PDB entry 5D1K | X-ray diffraction, 1.78 A resolution | chains A and B

# Chain A
Protein: Ubiquitin-conjugating enzyme E2 D2
Organism: Homo sapiens
Notes: EC 6.3.2.19
Reference sequence: P62837 (UB2D2_HUMAN); residues 1-147 here = UniProt positions 1-147
Chain sequence (147 residues; row label = number of the first residue in the row):
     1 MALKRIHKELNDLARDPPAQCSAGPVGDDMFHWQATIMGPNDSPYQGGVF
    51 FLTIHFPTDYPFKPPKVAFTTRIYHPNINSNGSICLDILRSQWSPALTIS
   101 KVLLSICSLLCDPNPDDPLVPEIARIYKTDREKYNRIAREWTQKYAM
Unresolved in the structure: 1
Ligand contacts: oxalate ion (OXL): Trp-141, Lys-144, Tyr-145

# Chain B
Protein: E3 ubiquitin-protein ligase RNF25
Organism: Homo sapiens
Notes: EC 6.3.2.-
Reference sequence: Q96BH1 (RNF25_HUMAN); residue numbers follow UniProt; this construct covers 126-258
Chain sequence (133 residues; numbered 126 to 258; the number before each row is that of its first residue):
   126 TDNNIPHGQCVICLYGFQEKEAFTKTPCYHYFHCHCLARYIQHMEQELKA
   176 QGQEQEQERQHATTKQKAVGVQCPVCREPLVYDLASLKAAPEPQQPMELY
   226 QPSAESLRQQEERKRLYQRQQERGGIIDLEAER
Unresolved in the structure: 126-128, 178-194, 256-258
Metal / ion sites: Zn2+ site 1: Cys-135, Cys-138, His-158, Cys-161; Zn2+ site 2: Cys-153, His-155, Cys-198, Cys-201
Curated features (UniProtKB/Swiss-Prot):
  - zinc finger: Cys-135 to Arg-202 (RING-type)
  - binding site (Zn(2+)): Cys-135, Cys-138, Cys-153, His-155, His-158, Cys-161, Cys-198, Cys-201
  - mutagenesis: Cys-135 to Cys-138 (Abolished E3 ubiquitin-protein ligase activity), Ile-137 (I137A: Strongly reduced E3 ubiquitin-protein ligase activity, slightly reduced binding to UBE2D2), Cys-159 (C159S: Reduced activation of NF-kappa-B), Cys-161 (C161S: Strongly reduced activation of NF-kappa-B), Tyr-165 (Y165A: Decreased E3 ubiquitin-protein ligase activity, increased binding to UBE2D2), Pro-199 (P199A: Decreased E3 ubiquitin-protein ligase activity without affecting binding to UBE2D2), Tyr-242 (Y242A: Decreased binding to UBE2D2), Gln-245 (Q245A: Decreased binding to UBE2D2)
Reported in the primary citation:
  - contacts within the chain: Gln-197/Arg-202
  - mutagenesis - Y242A/Q245A: decreased binding to Ubiquitin-conjugating enzyme E2 D2 (chain A)
  - mutagenesis - Y165A, P199A: unchanged binding to Ubiquitin-conjugating enzyme E2 D2 (chain A)
  - mutagenesis - I137A, Y165A, P199A: decreased catalytic activity with Ubiquitin-conjugating enzyme E2 D2 (chain A)
  - mutagenesis - Y165A: increased stability

# Interface between chain A and chain B
Pairs across the interface (65):
  Leu-3(A) / Met-222(B)  hydrophobic
  Lys-4(A) / Gln-220(B)  hydrogen bond (side chain-backbone)
  Lys-4(A) / Met-222(B)
  Arg-5(A) / Val-136(B)  hydrogen bond (side chain-backbone)
  Arg-5(A) / Ile-137(B)  hydrogen bond (side chain-backbone)
  Arg-5(A) / Leu-139(B)
  His-7(A) / Met-222(B)
  His-7(A) / Glu-223(B)  hydrogen bond (side chain-backbone)
  His-7(A) / Tyr-225(B)
  Lys-8(A) / Leu-139(B)
  Lys-8(A) / Tyr-140(B)
  Lys-8(A) / Glu-223(B)  salt bridge
  Glu-9(A) / Leu-139(B)
  Leu-10(A) / Tyr-225(B)  hydrophobic
  Asn-11(A) / Glu-223(B)  hydrogen bond
  Asn-11(A) / Leu-224(B)  hydrogen bond (side chain-backbone)
  Asn-11(A) / Tyr-225(B)
  Arg-15(A) / Glu-223(B)  salt bridge
  Ser-22(A) / Arg-238(B)  hydrogen bond
  Pro-25(A) / Tyr-225(B)
  Gln-34(A) / Tyr-242(B)
  Thr-36(A) / Arg-238(B)
  Val-49(A) / Leu-241(B)  hydrophobic
  Val-49(A) / Gln-245(B)  hydrogen bond (backbone-side chain)
  Phe-51(A) / Arg-238(B)
  Phe-51(A) / Tyr-242(B)  hydrophobic
  Phe-51(A) / Gln-245(B)
  Asp-59(A) / His-168(B)  salt bridge
  Pro-61(A) / Ile-137(B)
  Phe-62(A) / Ile-137(B)  hydrophobic
  Phe-62(A) / Arg-164(B)
  Phe-62(A) / Tyr-165(B)  hydrophobic
  Phe-62(A) / His-168(B)  hydrogen bond (backbone-side chain)
  Lys-63(A) / His-168(B)
  Phe-69(A) / Ile-252(B)
  Thr-70(A) / Gly-250(B)
  Thr-70(A) / Ile-251(B)
  Thr-70(A) / Ile-252(B)  hydrogen bond (backbone-backbone)
  Thr-71(A) / Gln-245(B)  hydrogen bond
  Thr-71(A) / Gly-250(B)
  Arg-72(A) / Gly-249(B)  hydrogen bond (side chain-backbone)
  Arg-72(A) / Gly-250(B)  hydrogen bond (backbone-backbone)
  Arg-72(A) / Ile-251(B)
  Arg-72(A) / Ile-252(B)
  Ser-80(A) / Ile-252(B)
  Asn-81(A) / Ile-252(B)
  Asn-81(A) / Leu-254(B)
  Gly-82(A) / Ile-252(B)
  Gln-92(A) / Arg-202(B)  hydrogen bond
  Ser-94(A) / Pro-199(B)  hydrogen bond (side chain-backbone)
  Ser-94(A) / Arg-202(B)
  Pro-95(A) / Val-136(B)
  Pro-95(A) / Tyr-165(B)  hydrophobic
  Pro-95(A) / Pro-199(B)  hydrophobic
  Ala-96(A) / Val-136(B)  hydrophobic
  Ala-96(A) / Pro-199(B)
  Gln-143(A) / Arg-248(B)
  Lys-144(A) / Arg-248(B)  hydrogen bond (backbone-side chain)
  Tyr-145(A) / Gln-245(B)
  Tyr-145(A) / Arg-248(B)
  Tyr-145(A) / Gly-249(B)
  Tyr-145(A) / Gly-250(B)
  Ala-146(A) / Gln-245(B)
  Met-147(A) / Arg-244(B)  hydrogen bond (backbone-side chain)
  Met-147(A) / Arg-248(B)  hydrogen bond (backbone-side chain)
Other interface residues (no listed pair), chain A (36 interface residues in all): Asp-12
Other interface residues (no listed pair), chain B (29 interface residues in all): Cys-138, Cys-161, Val-200, Gln-226
The authors on this interface:
  - residue pairs: Phe-51(A)/Tyr-242(B), Met-147(A)/Arg-244(B), Val-136(B)/Arg-5(A) (hydrogen bond), Ile-137(B)/Arg-5(A) (hydrogen bond), Pro-199(B)/Ser-94(A) (hydrogen bond), Arg-202(B)/Gln-92(A) (hydrogen bond), Met-222(B)/Leu-3(A), Leu-224(B)/His-7(A), Tyr-225(B)/Leu-10(A), Arg-248(B)/Met-147(A)
  - interface residues, chain A: Arg-5(A), Lys-8(A), Glu-9(A), Asp-12(A), Pro-61(A), Phe-62(A), Pro-95(A), Ala-96(A)
  - interface residues, chain B: Val-136(B), Ile-137(B), Leu-139(B), Tyr-140(B), Tyr-165(B), Pro-199(B), Ser-228(B), Arg-238(B), Leu-241(B), Tyr-242(B), Gln-245(B), Gly-249(B), Gly-250(B), Ile-251(B), Ile-252(B), Leu-254(B)
  - hot spots on chain B (mutagenesis) - I137A (<1.5-fold): decreased binding to Ubiquitin-conjugating enzyme E2 D2 (chain A)

# Overview
The interface between chain A and chain B involves 36 residues on one side and 29 on the other, with 18
hydrogen bonds and 3 salt bridges. Polar pairs include Lys-8(A)/Glu-223(B), Arg-15(A)/Glu-223(B) and
Asp-59(A)/His-168(B). The paper describes contacts between Phe-51(A) and Tyr-242(B), Met-147(A) and Arg-244(B)
and Met-222(B) and Leu-3(A) among others; hydrogen bonds between Val-136(B) and Arg-5(A), Ile-137(B) and
Arg-5(A) and Pro-199(B) and Ser-94(A) among others. From the paper: I137A, Y165A and P199A of chain B reduce
catalytic activity with Ubiquitin-conjugating enzyme E2 D2 (chain A); interface residues Arg-5(A), Lys-8(A)
and Val-136(B) among others.
Chain A is Ubiquitin-conjugating enzyme E2 D2 and chain B is E3 ubiquitin-protein ligase RNF25, both from Homo
sapiens; the structure, Crystal Structure of UbcH5B in Complex with the RING-U5BR Fragment of AO7, was
determined by X-ray diffraction together with 5D1M from the same study.
